5CPK - chains A and I of the 10 polymer chains in the assembly; structure by X-ray diffraction, 2.63 A resolution.

Chain A:
Name: Histone H3.1
From: Homo sapiens
UniProtKB: P68431 (H31_HUMAN); residues 0-135 here correspond to UniProt positions 1-136 (UniProt number = residue number + 1)
Chain sequence (139 residues; row label = number of the first residue in the row; numbers below 1 keep their minus sign (Gly-3 is residue -3)):
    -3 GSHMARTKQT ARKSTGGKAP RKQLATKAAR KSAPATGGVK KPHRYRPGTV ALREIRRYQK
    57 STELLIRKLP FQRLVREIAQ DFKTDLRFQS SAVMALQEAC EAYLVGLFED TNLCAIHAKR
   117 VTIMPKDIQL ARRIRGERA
Not modelled in the structure: -3 to 37, 135
Sequence notes: expression tag (-3 to -1)

Chain I:
Molecule: 145-nt DNA strand
Sequence (145 nucleotides; each row starts with the number of its first residue):
     1 ATCATGGAAT CATTGAATGG AAATGAATGG AATCATTGGT TGGACTCAAA TGGAATTTTC
    61 GAACAGGCTC AAATGGAATC TTCGAATGGA TTCGAATGTA ATCATTTTCG AATGGATTCG
   121 AATGGAATCT TCGAATGGAA ATGAT
Modified residues: 5CM (5-methyl-2'-deoxy-cytidine-5'-monophosphate) at position 60, 5CM (5-methyl-2'-deoxy-cytidine-5'-monophosphate) at position 83, 5CM (5-methyl-2'-deoxy-cytidine-5'-monophosphate) at position 93, 5CM (5-methyl-2'-deoxy-cytidine-5'-monophosphate) at position 109, 5CM (5-methyl-2'-deoxy-cytidine-5'-monophosphate) at position 119, 5CM (5-methyl-2'-deoxy-cytidine-5'-monophosphate) at position 132

How chain A and chain I interact:
Residue-residue contacts (24):
  His39(A) - DG143(I)  hydrogen bond to the sugar
  Arg40(A) - DG143(I)  phosphate contact
  Tyr41(A) - DG143(I)  sugar contact
  Arg42(A) - DC68(I)  salt bridge to the phosphate
  Arg42(A) - DG143(I)  hydrogen bond to the phosphate
  Arg42(A) - DA144(I)  salt bridge to the phosphate
  Pro43(A) - DG67(I)  phosphate contact
  Pro43(A) - DC68(I)  sugar contact
  Thr45(A) - DG143(I)  hydrogen bond to the phosphate
  Arg49(A) - DT142(I)  sugar contact
  Arg63(A) - DT59(I)  sugar contact
  Arg72(A) - DA50(I)  salt bridge to the phosphate
  Arg83(A) - DA49(I)  hydrogen bond to the phosphate
  Arg83(A) - DA50(I)  salt bridge to the phosphate
  Arg83(A) - DT51(I)  salt bridge to the phosphate
  Phe84(A) - DA49(I)  phosphate contact
  Phe84(A) - DA50(I)  phosphate contact
  Gln85(A) - DA49(I)  phosphate contact
  Arg116(A) - DC70(I)  phosphate contact
  Arg116(A) - DA71(I)  phosphate contact
  Val117(A) - DC70(I)  hydrogen bond to the phosphate
  Thr118(A) - DT69(I)  hydrogen bond to the phosphate
  Thr118(A) - DC70(I)  hydrogen bond to the phosphate
  Met120(A) - DA71(I)  phosphate contact
Other interface residues (no listed pair), chain A (19 interface residues in all): Arg52, Ser86, Lys115

Overview:
19 residues of chain A and 12 residues of chain I are in contact; the contacts include 7 hydrogen bonds and 5
salt bridges. Polar contacts include His39(A)-DG143(I), Arg42(A)-DG143(I) and Thr45(A)-DG143(I).
Here chain A is Histone H3.1 (Homo sapiens) and chain I is a 145-nt DNA strand. Entry 5CPK (Nucleosome
containing methylated Sat2L DNA) was determined by X-ray diffraction together with 5CPI and 5CPJ from the same
study.
